8CLK - chains E and F of the 4 polymer chains in the assembly; structure by electron microscopy, 3.50 A resolution.

Chain E:
Name: General transcription factor 3C polypeptide 5
Source organism: Homo sapiens
UniProt: Q9Y5Q8 (TF3C5_HUMAN); numbering as in UniProt (aligned over 1-519)
Amino-acid sequence (533 residues; numbered -13 to 519; the number before each row is that of its first residue; numbers below 1 keep their minus sign (Met-13 is residue -13)):
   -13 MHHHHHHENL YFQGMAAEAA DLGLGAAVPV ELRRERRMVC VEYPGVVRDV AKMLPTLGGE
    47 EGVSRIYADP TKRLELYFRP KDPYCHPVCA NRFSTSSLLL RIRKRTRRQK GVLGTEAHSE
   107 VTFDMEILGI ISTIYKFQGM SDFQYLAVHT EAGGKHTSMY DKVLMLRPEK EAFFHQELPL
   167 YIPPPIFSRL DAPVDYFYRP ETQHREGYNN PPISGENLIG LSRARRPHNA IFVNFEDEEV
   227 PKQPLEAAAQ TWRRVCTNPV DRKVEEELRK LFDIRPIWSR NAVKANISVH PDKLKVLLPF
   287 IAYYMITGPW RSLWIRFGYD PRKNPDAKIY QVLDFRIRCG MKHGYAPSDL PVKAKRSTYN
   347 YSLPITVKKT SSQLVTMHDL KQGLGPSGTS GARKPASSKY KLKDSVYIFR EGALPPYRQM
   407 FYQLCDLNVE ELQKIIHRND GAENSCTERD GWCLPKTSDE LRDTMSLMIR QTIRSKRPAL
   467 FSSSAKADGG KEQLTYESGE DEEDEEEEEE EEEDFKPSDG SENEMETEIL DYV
Disordered / not traced: -13 to 9, 97-102, 190-519
Construct notes: initiating methionine (-13); expression tag (-12 to 0)
UniProt features mapped onto this chain:
  - modified residue: Ala2 (N-acetylalanine)

Chain F:
Name: General transcription factor 3C polypeptide 6
Source organism: Homo sapiens
UniProt: Q969F1 (TF3C6_HUMAN); numbering as in UniProt (aligned over 1-213)
Amino-acid sequence (213 residues; numbered 1 to 213; the number before each row is that of its first residue):
     1 MAAAADERSP EDGEDEEEEE QLVLVELSGI IDSDFLSKCE NKCKVLGIDT ERPILQVDSC
    61 VFAGEYEDTL GTCVIFEENV EHADTEGNNK TVLKYKCHTM KKLSMTRTLL TEKKEGEENI
   121 GGVEWLQIKD NDFSYRPNMI CNFLHENEDE EVVASAPDKS LELEEEEIQM NDSSNLSCEQ
   181 EKPMHLEIED SGPLIDIPSE TEGSVFMETQ MLP
Disordered / not traced: 1-13, 83-88, 114-119, 128-213
UniProt features mapped onto this chain:
  - modified residue: Ala2 (N-acetylalanine), Ser9 (Phosphoserine)

How chain E and chain F interact:
Pairs across the interface - 94 pairs, chain E then chain F:
  Ala13(E) with Lys44(F); Val45(F); Leu46(F), hydrophobic
  Val14(E) with Lys44(F); Val45(F), hydrogen bond (backbone-backbone)
  Pro15(E) with Cys43(F)
  Val16(E) with Cys43(F), hydrogen bond (backbone-backbone); Val45(F), hydrophobic
  Leu18(E) with Cys39(F), hydrophobic; Glu40(F); Cys43(F), hydrophobic
  Arg20(E) with Leu36(F); Ser37(F), hydrogen bond (side chain-backbone); Glu40(F), salt bridge
  Arg22(E) with Glu77(F), salt bridge; Glu78(F), hydrogen bond (side chain-backbone)
  Arg23(E) with Glu78(F), salt bridge
  Met24(E) with Ile75(F), hydrophobic; Phe76(F); Glu77(F)
  Val25(E) with Val74(F); Ile75(F); Phe76(F), hydrogen bond (backbone-backbone)
  Cys26(E) with Val74(F); Ile75(F), hydrophobic
  Val27(E) with Thr72(F); Cys73(F); Val74(F), hydrogen bond (backbone-backbone); Phe76(F), hydrophobic
  Glu28(E) with Thr72(F)
  Tyr29(E) with Gly71(F); Thr72(F), hydrogen bond (backbone-backbone); Val74(F), hydrophobic
  Pro30(E) with Gly71(F)
  Gly31(E) with Gly71(F); Thr72(F), hydrogen bond (backbone-side chain)
  Val32(E) with Thr72(F); Met100(F), hydrophobic
  Val33(E) with Thr72(F), hydrogen bond (backbone-side chain)
  Val36(E) with Tyr95(F); His98(F)
  Met39(E) with Val74(F), hydrophobic
  Leu40(E) with Phe76(F), hydrophobic
  Glu46(E) with Leu93(F); Lys94(F); Tyr95(F), hydrogen bond (side chain-backbone)
  Ser50(E) with Leu93(F)
  Tyr53(E) with Glu78(F)
  Thr81(E) with Glu26(F), hydrogen bond
  Ser82(E) with Glu26(F); Leu27(F), hydrogen bond (backbone-backbone); Leu36(F)
  Ser83(E) with Leu24(F); Val25(F), hydrogen bond (side chain-backbone); Glu26(F); Leu36(F)
  Leu84(E) with Leu24(F); Val25(F), hydrogen bond (backbone-backbone); Leu36(F), hydrophobic
  Leu85(E) with Val23(F); Cys97(F), hydrophobic
  Leu86(E) with Gln21(F); Leu22(F); Val23(F), hydrogen bond (backbone-backbone); Val25(F), hydrophobic
  Arg87(E) with Gln21(F); Leu22(F); Cys97(F)
  Ile88(E) with Glu20(F); Gln21(F), hydrogen bond (backbone-backbone); Val23(F), hydrophobic; Ile48(F), hydrophobic; Tyr66(F)
  Arg89(E) with Glu19(F); Glu20(F), salt bridge
  Lys90(E) with Glu17(F); Glu18(F); Glu19(F), salt bridge
  Arg91(E) with Glu16(F), salt bridge; Glu17(F)
  Thr92(E) with Glu16(F); Glu17(F), hydrogen bond (backbone-backbone)
  Arg93(E) with Asp15(F); Glu16(F), salt bridge
  Arg94(E) with Glu14(F), salt bridge; Asp15(F), salt bridge
  Gln95(E) with Glu14(F)
  Phe109(E) with Ile48(F), hydrophobic; Asp49(F)
  Met111(E) with Val45(F), hydrophobic
  Ile113(E) with Cys43(F), hydrophobic
  Ile116(E) with Leu36(F)
  Ile117(E) with Leu24(F), hydrophobic; Ile75(F), hydrophobic
Interface residues without a listed pair, chain E (49 interface residues in all): Leu10, Leu43, Val49, Lys96, Ile120
Interface residues without a listed pair, chain F (46 interface residues in all): Lys38, Thr50, Leu70, Asn79, Val92, Lys96, Lys102

In short:
Chain E and chain F form an interface of 49 and 46 residues respectively; the contacts include 17 hydrogen
bonds and 9 salt bridges. Polar contacts include Arg20(E)-Glu40(F), Arg22(E)-Glu77(F) and Arg23(E)-Glu78(F).
Chain E is General transcription factor 3C polypeptide 5 and chain F is General transcription factor 3C
polypeptide 6, both from Homo sapiens; the structure, TFIIIC TauA complex, was determined by electron
microscopy together with 8CLI, 8CLJ and 8CLL from the same study.
